5XAG - chains B and E of the 6 polymer chains in the assembly; structure by X-ray diffraction, 2.56 A resolution.

Chain B:
Name: Tubulin beta-2B chain
Source organism: Bos taurus
UniProtKB: Q6B856 (TBB2B_BOVIN); the author numbering skips numbers that UniProt does not, so the offset changes along the chain: 1-42 = UniProt 1-42; 45-360 = UniProt 43-358; 369-455 = UniProt 359-445
Chain sequence (445 residues; numbered 1 to 455; 10 numbers in that range are skipped by the numbering (no residue carries them; nothing is unmodelled there); the number before each row is that of its first residue):
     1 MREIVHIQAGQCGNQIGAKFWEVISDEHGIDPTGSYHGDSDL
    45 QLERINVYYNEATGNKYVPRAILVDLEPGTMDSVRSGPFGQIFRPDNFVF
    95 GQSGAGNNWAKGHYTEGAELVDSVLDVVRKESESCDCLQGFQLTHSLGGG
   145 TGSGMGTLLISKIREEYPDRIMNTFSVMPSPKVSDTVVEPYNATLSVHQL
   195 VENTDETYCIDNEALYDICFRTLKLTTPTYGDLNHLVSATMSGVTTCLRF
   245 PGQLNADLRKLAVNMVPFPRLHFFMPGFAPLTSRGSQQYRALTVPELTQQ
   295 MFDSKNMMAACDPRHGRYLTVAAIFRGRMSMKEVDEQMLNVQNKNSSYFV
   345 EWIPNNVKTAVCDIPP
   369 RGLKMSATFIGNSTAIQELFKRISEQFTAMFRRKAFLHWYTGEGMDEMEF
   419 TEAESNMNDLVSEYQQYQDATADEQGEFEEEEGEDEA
Unresolved in the structure: 278-281, 439-455
Bound ions: Mg2+: Gln11, Asp179 (together with GDP); Ca2+ site 1 near Glu113 (its only coordinating residue here)
Residues lining bound ligands:
  - 93X ((3R,4R)-3-(hydroxymethyl)-4-(4-methoxy-3-oxidanyl-phenyl)-1-(3,4,5-trimethoxyphenyl)azetidin-2-one): Gly237, Val238, Cys241, Leu242, Leu248, Asn249, Ala250, Asp251, Lys254, Leu255, Asn258, Met259, Thr314, Val315, Ala316, Ala317, Ile318, Asn350, Lys352, Thr353, Ala354, Ile378
  - GDP (guanosine-5'-diphosphate): Gly10, Gln11, Cys12, Gln15, Ile16, Asp69, Asn101, Ser140, Gly142, Gly143, Gly144, Thr145, Gly146, Ser147, Val171, Pro173, Val177, Asp179, Glu183, Asn206, Leu209, Tyr224, Leu227, Asn228
UniProt features mapped onto this chain:
  - motif: Met1 to Ile4 (MREI motif)
  - binding site (GTP): Gln11, Glu71, Ser140, Gly144, Thr145, Gly146, Asn206, Asn228
  - binding site (Mg(2+)): Glu71
  - modified residue: Ser40 (Phosphoserine), Thr57 (Phosphothreonine), Lys60 (N6-acetyllysine), Ser174 (Phosphoserine), Thr287 (Phosphothreonine), Thr292 (Phosphothreonine), Arg320 (Omega-N-methylarginine), Glu448 (5-glutamyl polyglutamate)
  - cross-link (Glycyl lysine isopeptide (Lys-Gly)): Lys60 (interchain with G-Cter in ubiquitin), Lys326 (interchain with G-Cter in ubiquitin)

Chain E:
Name: Stathmin-4
Source organism: Rattus norvegicus
UniProtKB: P63043 (STMN4_RAT); residues -43 to 145 here correspond to UniProt positions 1-189 (UniProt number = residue number + 44)
Chain sequence (189 residues; each row starts with the number of its first residue; numbers below 1 keep their minus sign (Met-43 is residue -43)):
   -43 MTLAAYKEKMKELPLVSLFCSCFLSDPLNKSSYKYEADTVDLNWCVISDM
     7 EVIELNKCTSGQSFEVILKPPSFDGVPEFNASLPRRRDPSLEEIQKKLEA
    57 AEERRKYQEAELLKHLAEKREHEREVIQKAIEENNNFIKMAKEKLAQKME
   107 SNKENREAHLAAMLERLQEKDKHAEEVRKNKELKEEASR
Unresolved in the structure: -43 to 5, 29-43, 141-145
UniProt features mapped onto this chain:
  - modified residue: Ser46 (Phosphoserine)
  - lipidation (S-palmitoyl cysteine): Cys-24, Cys-22

How chain B and chain E interact:
Pairs across the interface - 22 pairs, chain B then chain E:
  His107(B) - Lys75(E)  hydrogen bond
  Tyr108(B) - His78(E)  hydrogen bond
  Tyr108(B) - Glu79(E)
  Tyr108(B) - Val82(E)  hydrophobic
  Tyr108(B) - Ile83(E)
  Leu152(B) - Glu79(E)
  Ser155(B) - Lys75(E)
  Ser155(B) - Arg76(E)  hydrogen bond
  Lys156(B) - Arg76(E)
  Lys156(B) - Glu79(E)  salt bridge
  Arg158(B) - Leu68(E)
  Glu159(B) - Leu72(E)
  Glu159(B) - Arg76(E)  salt bridge
  Pro162(B) - Glu65(E)
  Pro162(B) - Leu68(E)  hydrophobic
  Gln193(B) - Lys75(E)
  Thr409(B) - Glu89(E)
  Glu411(B) - Val82(E)
  Glu411(B) - Ala86(E)
  Gly412(B) - Val82(E)
  Gly412(B) - Lys85(E)  hydrogen bond (backbone-side chain)
  Glu417(B) - His78(E)  salt bridge
Other interface residues (no listed pair), chain B (16 interface residues in all): Thr109, Gly410, Met413
Other interface residues (no listed pair), chain E (13 interface residues in all): Leu69

Summary:
The interface between chain B and chain E involves 16 residues on one side and 13 on the other, with 4
hydrogen bonds and 3 salt bridges. Polar contacts include Lys156(B)-Glu79(E), Glu159(B)-Arg76(E) and
Glu417(B)-His78(E). Ligands of chain B: GDP and compound 93X.
Chain B is Tubulin beta-2B chain (Bos taurus) and chain E is Stathmin-4 (Rattus norvegicus); the structure,
Crystal structure of tubulin-stathmin-TTL-Compound Z2 complex, was determined by X-ray diffraction, deposited
together with 5XAF.
